PDB entry 5PAN | X-ray diffraction, 1.62 A resolution | chains A and B

== Chain A ==
Protein: Coagulation factor VII light chain
Organism: Homo sapiens
Notes: EC 3.4.21.21
UniProtKB: P08709 (FA7_HUMAN); residues 149-212 here = UniProt positions 149-212
Sequence (64 residues; numbered 149 to 212; the number before each row is that of its first residue):
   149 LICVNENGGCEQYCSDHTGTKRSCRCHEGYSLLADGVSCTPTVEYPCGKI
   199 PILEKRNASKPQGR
Disordered / not traced: 149, 207-212
Disulfides: Cys151-Cys162, Cys158-Cys172, Cys174-Cys187
Swiss-Prot annotation at these positions:
  - site: Arg212 (Cleavage)
  - glycosylation: Asn205 (N-linked (GlcNAc...) asparagine)
  - natural variant: Cys151 (C151S: In FA7D), Glu154 (E154K: In FA7D), Gly156 (G156S: In FA7D), Gly157 (G157C: In FA7D; G157S: In FA7D; G157V: In FA7D), Gln160 (Q160R: In FA7D), Ser171 (S171F: In FA7D), Gly177 (G177R: In FA7D), Leu181 (L181P: In FA7D), Asp183 (D183N: In FA7D), Ser186 (S186F: In FA7D), Pro189 (P189S: In FA7D), Pro194 (P194L: In FA7D; P194T: In FA7D), 4 further natural variant entries in UniProt

== Chain B ==
Protein: Coagulation factor VII heavy chain
Organism: Homo sapiens
Notes: EC 3.4.21.21
UniProtKB: P08709 (FA7_HUMAN); numbering as in UniProt (aligned over 213-466)
Sequence (254 residues; numbered 213 to 466; the number before each row is that of its first residue):
   213 IVGGKVCPKGECPWQVLLLVNGAQLCGGTLINTIWVVSAAHCFDKIKNWR
   263 NLIAVLGEHDLSEHDGDEQSRRVAQVIIPSTYVPGTTNHDIALLRLHQPV
   313 VLTDHVVPLCLPERTFSERTLAFVRFSLVSGWGQLLDRGATALELMVLNV
   363 PRLMTQDCLQQSRKVGDSPNITEYMFCAGYSDGSKDSCKGDSGGPHATHY
   413 RGTWYLTGIVSWGQGCATVGHFGVYTRVSQYIEWLQKLMRSEPRPGVLLR
   463 APFP
Disordered / not traced: 375-381
Disulfides: Cys219-Cys224, Cys238-Cys254, Cys370-Cys389, Cys400-Cys428
Ion coordination: Ca2+: Glu270, Asp272, Glu275, Glu280
Small-molecule neighbours: 5-hydroxy-N- (7Z4; 5-hydroxy-N-(1-oxo-1H-isoindol-6-yl)-1-(3-{[(phenylcarbamoyl)amino]methyl}phenyl)-1H-pyrazole-4-carboxamide): Leu237, Cys238, His253, Cys254, Asp256, Lys257, Pro296, Gly297, Asp398, Ser399, Cys400, Lys401, Ser404, Val422, Ser423, Trp424, Gly425, Gln426, Gly427, Cys428, Gly435
Swiss-Prot annotation at these positions:
  - active site (Charge relay system): His253, Asp302, Ser404
  - binding site (substrate): Asp398
  - glycosylation: Asn382 (N-linked (GlcNAc...) asparagine)
  - natural variant: Ile213 (I213N: In FA7D), Gly216 (G216D: In FA7D), Cys238 (C238F: In FA7D; C238Y: In FA7D), Gly240 (G240R: In FA7D), Thr241 (T241N: In FA7D), Ser250 (S250F: In FA7D), Ala251 (A251P: In FA7D; A251T: In FA7D), Ala252 (A252V: In FA7D), Cys254 (C254R: In FA7D; C254Y: In FA7D), Leu264 (L264P: In FA7D), Ala266 (A266T: In FA7D), Asp272 (D272N: In FA7D), 50 further natural variant entries in UniProt

== How chain A and chain B interact ==
Residue-residue contacts - 48 pairs, chain A then chain B:
  Cys151(A) - Arg331(B)
  Val152(A) - Arg331(B)
  Glu154(A) - Arg413(B)
  Asn155(A) - Phe328(B)
  Asn155(A) - Thr332(B)  hydrogen bond
  Asn155(A) - Tyr412(B)
  Asn155(A) - Arg413(B)
  Gly157(A) - Arg413(B)  hydrogen bond (backbone-side chain)
  Cys158(A) - Arg413(B)  hydrogen bond (backbone-side chain)
  Glu159(A) - Tyr412(B)
  Glu159(A) - Arg413(B)
  Gln160(A) - Phe328(B)
  Gln160(A) - Tyr417(B)
  Tyr161(A) - Leu323(B)
  Tyr161(A) - Pro324(B)
  Tyr161(A) - Glu325(B)
  Tyr161(A) - Phe328(B)  hydrophobic
  Tyr161(A) - Tyr417(B)
  Asp164(A) - Arg331(B)  salt bridge
  Arg173(A) - Glu325(B)  salt bridge
  His175(A) - Leu323(B)
  Tyr178(A) - Thr415(B)
  Tyr193(A) - Leu314(B)
  Tyr193(A) - Thr315(B)
  Tyr193(A) - Asp316(B)  hydrogen bond
  Pro194(A) - Val319(B)
  Cys195(A) - Pro320(B)
  Cys195(A) - Cys322(B)  disulfide
  Cys195(A) - Thr415(B)
  Gly196(A) - Trp226(B)
  Gly196(A) - Pro320(B)  hydrogen bond (backbone-backbone)
  Gly196(A) - Cys322(B)
  Gly196(A) - Thr415(B)
  Gly196(A) - Trp416(B)  hydrogen bond (backbone-backbone)
  Lys197(A) - Trp226(B)
  Lys197(A) - Val319(B)
  Lys197(A) - Gly414(B)  hydrogen bond (side chain-backbone)
  Lys197(A) - Thr415(B)  hydrogen bond
  Ile198(A) - Gly222(B)
  Ile198(A) - Glu223(B)
  Ile198(A) - Trp226(B)  hydrophobic
  Ile198(A) - Trp416(B)
  Pro199(A) - Asp316(B)
  Pro199(A) - Val319(B)  hydrophobic
  Ile200(A) - Lys221(B)
  Ile200(A) - Glu223(B)
  Leu201(A) - Glu223(B)
  Lys203(A) - Asp316(B)  salt bridge
Interface residues without a listed pair, chain A (26 interface residues in all): Cys162, Glu202, Arg204
Interface residues without a listed pair, chain B (25 interface residues in all): Pro225, Leu321, Thr327
Disulfides between the chains: Cys195(A)-Cys322(B)

== Overview ==
26 residues of chain A and 25 residues of chain B are in contact, with 1 disulfide bond, 8 hydrogen bonds and
3 salt bridges. Polar pairs include Asp164(A)-Arg331(B), Arg173(A)-Glu325(B) and Lys203(A)-Asp316(B). Bound to
chain B: 5-hydroxy-N-.
Chain A is Coagulation factor VII light chain and chain B is Coagulation factor VII heavy chain, both from
Homo sapiens; the structure, Crystal Structure of Factor VIIa in complex with
5-hydroxy-N-(3-oxo-1,2-dihydroisoindol-5-yl)-1-[3-[(phenylcarbamoylamino)methyl]phenyl]pyrazole-4-carboxamide,
was determined by X-ray diffraction.
